Entry 8FRS (electron microscopy, 3.96 A resolution); this record covers chains B and J of the 14 polymer chains in the assembly.

Chain B (and J):
Name: Major structural protein
Source organism: Pseudomonas phage vB_PaeM_E217
Notes: chain J of this document is another copy of the same molecule, construct and numbering; everything in this record applies to it too
UniProtKB: A0A2K8HL59 (A0A2K8HL59_9CAUD); residues 66-382 here = UniProt positions 66-382
Sequence (317 residues; each row starts with the number of its first residue):
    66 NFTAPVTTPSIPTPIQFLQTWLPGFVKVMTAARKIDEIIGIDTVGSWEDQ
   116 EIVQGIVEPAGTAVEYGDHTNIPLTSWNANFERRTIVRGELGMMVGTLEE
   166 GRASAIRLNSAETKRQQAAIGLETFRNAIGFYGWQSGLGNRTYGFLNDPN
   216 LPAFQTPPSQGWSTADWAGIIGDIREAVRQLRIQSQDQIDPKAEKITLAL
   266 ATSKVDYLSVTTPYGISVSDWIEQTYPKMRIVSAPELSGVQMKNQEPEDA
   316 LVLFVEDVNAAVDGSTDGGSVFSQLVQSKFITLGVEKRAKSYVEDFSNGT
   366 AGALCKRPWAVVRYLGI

How chain B and chain J interact:
Residue-residue contacts - 5 pairs, chain B then chain J:
  Met159(B) with His134(J)
  Leu163(B) with Asp133(J)
  Glu164(B) with Asp133(J)
  Lys355(B) with Gly132(J), hydrogen bond (side chain-backbone); Asn136(J)
Also at the interface, not in a pair above, chain B (6 interface residues in all): Thr162, Ala354
Also at the interface, not in a pair above, chain J (7 interface residues in all): Tyr131, Thr135, Ile137

Summary:
6 residues of chain B and 7 residues of chain J are in contact; the contacts include 1 hydrogen bond. The
hydrogen-bonded pair is Lys355(B)-Gly132(J).
Chain B and chain J are both Major structural protein (Pseudomonas phage vB_PaeM_E217); the structure,
Pseudomonas phage E217 5-fold vertex (capsid and decorating proteins), was determined by electron microscopy
together with 8ENV, 8FUV, 8FVG and 8FVH from the same study.
